Entry 6N8T (electron microscopy, 7.70 A resolution (low resolution: residue-level contacts below are approximate; hydrogen-bond / salt-bridge calls are withheld)); this record covers chains B and C of the 6 polymer chains in the assembly.

# Chain B (and C)
Name: Heat shock protein 104
Organism: Saccharomyces cerevisiae (strain ATCC 204508 / S288c)
Notes: chain C of this document is another copy of the same molecule, construct and numbering; everything in this record applies to it too
Reference sequence: P31539 (HS104_YEAST); numbering as in UniProt (aligned over 6-884)
Chain sequence (879 residues; row label = number of the first residue in the row):
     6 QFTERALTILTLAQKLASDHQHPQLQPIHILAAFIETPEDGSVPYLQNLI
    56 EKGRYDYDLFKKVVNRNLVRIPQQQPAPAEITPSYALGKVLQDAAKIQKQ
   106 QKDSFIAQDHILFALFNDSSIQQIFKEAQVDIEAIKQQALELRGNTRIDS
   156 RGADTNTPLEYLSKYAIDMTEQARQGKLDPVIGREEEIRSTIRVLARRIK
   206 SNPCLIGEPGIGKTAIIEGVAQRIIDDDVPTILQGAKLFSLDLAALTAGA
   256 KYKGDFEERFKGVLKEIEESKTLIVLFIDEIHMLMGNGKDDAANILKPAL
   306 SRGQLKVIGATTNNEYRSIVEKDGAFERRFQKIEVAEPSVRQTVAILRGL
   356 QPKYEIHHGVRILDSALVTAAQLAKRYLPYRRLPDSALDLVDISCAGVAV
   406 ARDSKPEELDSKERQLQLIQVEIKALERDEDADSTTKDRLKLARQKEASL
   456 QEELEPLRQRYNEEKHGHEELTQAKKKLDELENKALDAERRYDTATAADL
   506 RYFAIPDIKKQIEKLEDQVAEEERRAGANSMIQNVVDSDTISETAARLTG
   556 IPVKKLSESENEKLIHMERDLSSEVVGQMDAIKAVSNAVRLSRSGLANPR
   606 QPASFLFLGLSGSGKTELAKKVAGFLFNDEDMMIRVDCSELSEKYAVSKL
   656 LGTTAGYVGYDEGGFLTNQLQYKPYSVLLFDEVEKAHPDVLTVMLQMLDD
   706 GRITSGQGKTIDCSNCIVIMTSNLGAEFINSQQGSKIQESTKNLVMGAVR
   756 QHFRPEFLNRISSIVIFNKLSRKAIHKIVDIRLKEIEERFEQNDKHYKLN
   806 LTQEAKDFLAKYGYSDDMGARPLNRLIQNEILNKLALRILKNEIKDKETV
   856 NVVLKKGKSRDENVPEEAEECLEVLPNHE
Unresolved in the structure: 149-165, 860-873 (chain C: 149-166, 410-537, 860-873)
Swiss-Prot annotation at these positions:
  - motif: Asn-773 to Lys-789 (Nuclear localization signal)
  - binding site (ATP): Gly-212 to Thr-219, Gly-614 to Thr-621
  - modified residue: Ser-206 (Phosphoserine), Ser-306 (Phosphoserine), Thr-499 (Phosphothreonine), Ser-535 (Phosphoserine)
  - cross-link (Glycyl lysine isopeptide (Lys-Gly)): Lys-442 (interchain with G-Cter in ubiquitin), Lys-620 (interchain with G-Cter in ubiquitin)
  - mutagenesis: Asp-184 (D184A/D/F/N/L/Q/S: Confers resistance to prion-curing by guanidine; D184K/W/Y: Impairs prion propagation), Gly-217 (G217S: Largely reduces ATP hydrolysis. Alters bud morphology and causes septin mislocalization; when associated with I-499; G217V: Completely abolishes ATP hydrolysis), Lys-218 (K218T: Abolishes substrate binding. Unable to confer thermotolerance. Reduces ATP hydrolysis by 98%; when associated with T-315. Completely abolishes ATPase activity; when associated with T-620), Tyr-257 (Y257A: Reduces thermotolerance 10-fold), Glu-285 (E285Q: In HSP104(TRAP); completely abolishes ATP hydrolysis, but does not affect nucleotide binding, thus keeping HSP104 in an ATP-bound state; when associated with Q-687), Ala-315 (A315T: Reduces ATP hydrolysis by 98%; when associated with T-218), Thr-317 (T317A: Reduces rate of ATP hydrolysis at NBD1 nearly 10-fold. No effect on oligomerization), Arg-334 (R334M: Reduces ATPase activity by 80%. Impairs oligomerization), Arg-419 (R419M: Reduces ATPase activity by 80%), Arg-444 (R444M: Reduces ATPase activity by 80%), Leu-462 (L462R: Impairs prion propagation, but does not affect thermotolerance), Arg-495 (R495M: Increases ATPase activity 3-fold), 18 further mutagenesis entries in UniProt

# Chain B / chain C interface
Residue-residue contacts (109):
  Ala-100(B) / Glu-138(C)
  Lys-104(B) / Ile-137(C)
  Lys-104(B) / Glu-138(C)
  Gln-106(B) / Gln-105(C)
  Gln-106(B) / Gln-106(C)
  Lys-107(B) / Ile-102(C)
  Lys-107(B) / Gln-106(C)
  Lys-107(B) / His-115(C)
  Lys-107(B) / Phe-118(C)
  Lys-107(B) / Leu-145(C)
  Asp-108(B) / Gln-106(C)
  Ser-109(B) / Leu-145(C)
  Arg-148(B) / Lys-107(C)
  Arg-198(B) / Arg-552(C)
  Ala-201(B) / Ala-401(C)
  Arg-202(B) / Asp-394(C)
  Arg-202(B) / Ile-398(C)
  Arg-203(B) / His-362(C)
  Arg-203(B) / His-363(C)
  Arg-203(B) / Asp-397(C)
  Ile-204(B) / Tyr-359(C)
  Ile-204(B) / Asp-397(C)
  Lys-205(B) / Asp-390(C)
  Glu-263(B) / Lys-256(C)
  Lys-266(B) / Ala-249(C)
  Lys-266(B) / Ala-253(C)
  Gly-293(B) / His-287(C)
  Lys-294(B) / Glu-320(C)
  Ile-300(B) / His-287(C)
  Arg-307(B) / Lys-182(C)
  Arg-307(B) / Asp-184(C)
  Arg-307(B) / Glu-223(C)
  Asn-318(B) / Tyr-677(C)
  Asn-319(B) / Asn-673(C)
  Asn-319(B) / Tyr-677(C)
  Arg-322(B) / Tyr-665(C)
  Arg-322(B) / Asp-666(C)
  Arg-322(B) / Glu-667(C)
  Arg-322(B) / Asn-673(C)
  Arg-322(B) / Gln-676(C)
  Arg-322(B) / Tyr-677(C)
  Glu-326(B) / Gln-712(C)
  Glu-326(B) / Lys-714(C)
  Gly-329(B) / Pro-214(C)
  Glu-332(B) / Tyr-385(C)
  Glu-332(B) / Arg-386(C)
  Arg-333(B) / Pro-214(C)
  Arg-333(B) / Tyr-385(C)
  Arg-333(B) / Arg-386(C)
  Arg-333(B) / Asp-390(C)
  Phe-335(B) / Arg-386(C)
  Gln-336(B) / Leu-553(C)
  Lys-337(B) / Tyr-677(C)
  Val-373(B) / Gln-797(C)
  Gln-377(B) / Glu-796(C)
  Gln-377(B) / Gln-797(C)
  Lys-559(B) / Glu-796(C)
  Glu-565(B) / Leu-845(C)
  Leu-569(B) / Leu-845(C)
  Ile-570(B) / Leu-845(C)
  Ile-570(B) / Lys-846(C)
  Asn-592(B) / Asn-838(C)
  Arg-595(B) / Ala-841(C)
  Arg-595(B) / Leu-842(C)
  Leu-596(B) / Gln-833(C)
  Leu-596(B) / Leu-837(C)
  Leu-596(B) / Asn-838(C)
  Ser-599(B) / Leu-837(C)
  Ser-599(B) / Ala-841(C)
  Ser-599(B) / Ile-844(C)
  Gly-600(B) / Phe-795(C)
  Leu-601(B) / Arg-794(C)
  Leu-601(B) / Phe-795(C)
  Leu-601(B) / Gln-833(C)
  Leu-601(B) / Leu-837(C)
  Leu-601(B) / Asn-838(C)
  Leu-601(B) / Leu-840(C)
  Leu-601(B) / Ala-841(C)
  Ala-602(B) / Arg-794(C)
  Ala-602(B) / Gln-833(C)
  Asn-603(B) / Arg-787(C)
  Asn-603(B) / Arg-794(C)
  Asn-603(B) / Gln-833(C)
  Pro-604(B) / Arg-794(C)
  Gln-606(B) / Arg-826(C)
  Gln-606(B) / Gln-833(C)
  Ala-660(B) / Val-652(C)
  Ala-660(B) / Val-663(C)
  Tyr-662(B) / Glu-648(C)
  Tyr-662(B) / Lys-649(C)
  Gln-701(B) / Asp-642(C)
  Gln-701(B) / Glu-645(C)
  Asp-704(B) / Arg-826(C)
  Asp-705(B) / Arg-640(C)
  Arg-707(B) / Arg-640(C)
  Thr-709(B) / Asp-642(C)
  Thr-709(B) / Glu-645(C)
  Gly-711(B) / Ser-653(C)
  Gly-713(B) / Phe-670(C)
  Glu-761(B) / Ser-616(C)
  Asn-764(B) / Asp-822(C)
  Asn-764(B) / Met-823(C)
  Asn-764(B) / Arg-830(C)
  Arg-765(B) / Arg-826(C)
  Arg-765(B) / Arg-830(C)
  Ile-766(B) / Arg-830(C)
  Ser-767(B) / Arg-830(C)
  Ser-767(B) / Asn-834(C)
  Ser-768(B) / Arg-830(C)
Also at the interface, not in a pair above, chain B (78 interface residues in all): Ser-195, Pro-235, Asp-260, Glu-262, Asp-295, Leu-301, Tyr-321, Glu-339, Arg-598, Arg-605, Tyr-650, Thr-659, Gly-661, Thr-697, Val-698, Leu-703, Ser-710, Leu-763
Also at the interface, not in a pair above, chain C (83 interface residues in all): Lys-141, Glu-213, Leu-248, Thr-252, Glu-285, Arg-387, Gly-402, Val-405, Lys-625, Asp-636, Met-638, Tyr-650, Thr-658, Lys-678, Lys-690, Ile-836

# Summary
Chain B and chain C form an interface of 78 and 83 residues respectively. From UniProt: 16 ATP-binding
residues and 30 mutagenesis sites on chain B.
Chain B and chain C are both Heat shock protein 104 (Saccharomyces cerevisiae (strain ATCC 204508 / S288c));
the structure, Hsp104DWB closed conformation, was determined by electron microscopy, deposited together with
6N8V and 6N8Z.
